5EUQ - chains B and E; structure by X-ray diffraction, 3.20 A resolution.

# Chain B
Protein: Ras-related protein Rab-11A
From: Homo sapiens
UniProtKB: P62491 (RB11A_HUMAN); residue numbers follow UniProt; this construct covers 1-216
Amino-acid sequence (219 residues; numbered -2 to 216; the number before each row is that of its first residue; numbers below 1 keep their minus sign (Gly-2 is residue -2)):
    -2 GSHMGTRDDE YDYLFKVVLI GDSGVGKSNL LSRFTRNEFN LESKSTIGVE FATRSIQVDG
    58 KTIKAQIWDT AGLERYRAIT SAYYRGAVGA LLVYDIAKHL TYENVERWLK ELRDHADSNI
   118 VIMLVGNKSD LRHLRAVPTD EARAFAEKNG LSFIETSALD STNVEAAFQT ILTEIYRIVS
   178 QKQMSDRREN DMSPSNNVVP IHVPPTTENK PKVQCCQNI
Unresolved in the structure: -2 to 6, 41-44, 69-76, 174-216
Differences from the reference sequence: expression tag (-2 to 0); conflict Leu70 (Gln in P62491)
UniProt features mapped onto this chain:
  - motif: Phe36 to Glu47 (Switch 1), Thr67 to Gly86 (Switch 2)
  - binding site (GTP): Ser20, Gly21, Val22, Gly23, Lys24, Ser25, Asn26, Asn37, Leu38, Ser40, Ser42, Thr43, Gly69, Asn124, Lys125, Asp127, Ala155, Leu156
  - binding site (Mg(2+)): Ser25, Thr43, Asp66
  - modified residue: Gly2 (N-acetylglycine), Cys213 (Cysteine methyl ester)
  - lipidation (S-geranylgeranyl cysteine): Cys212, Cys213
  - glycosylation: Arg4 (Microbial infection: N-beta-linked (GlcNAc) arginine)
  - mutagenesis: Lys13 (K13N: Abolishes SH3BP5-mediated guanine nucleotide exchange), Val22 (V22M: Impairs protein folding), Lys24 (K24R: Impairs protein folding and decreases affinity for guanine nucleotides), Ser25 (S25N: Dominant-negative mutant (GDP-bound form). Induces increased number of binucleated cells, indicating defects in cytokinesis. Inhibits the transport of NPC1L1 to the plama membrane ...), Phe36 (F36A: Nearly abolishes SH3BP5-mediated guanine nucleotide exchange), Leu38 (L38A: Decreases SH3BP5-mediated guanine nucleotide exchange; L38P: Nearly abolishes SH3BP5-mediated guanine nucleotide exchange), Ser40 (S40F: Nearly abolishes SH3BP5-mediated guanine nucleotide exchange), Lys41 (K41A: Mildly decreases SH3BP5-mediated guanine nucleotide exchange; K41P: Abolishes SH3BP5-mediated guanine nucleotide exchange), Ile44 (I44A: Abolishes SH3BP5-mediated guanine nucleotide exchange), Arg82 (R82C: Decreases SH3BP5-mediated guanine nucleotide exchange), Ser154 (S154L: Impairs protein folding)
Ligand contacts: GDP (guanosine-5'-diphosphate): Asp19, Ser20, Gly21, Val22, Gly23, Lys24, Ser25, Asn26, Phe36, Asn37, Leu38, Glu39, Ser40, Asn124, Lys125, Ser126, Asp127, Leu128, Ser154, Ala155, Leu156

# Chain E
Protein: Phosphatidylinositol 4-kinase beta
From: Homo sapiens
Notes: EC 2.7.1.67
UniProtKB: chimeric construct of Q9UBF8, O02810: residues 121-287 from Q9UBF8 (PI4KB_HUMAN) positions 121-248 (offset varies); residues 288-507 from O02810 positions 288-407 (offset varies); residues 508-784 from Q9UBF8 (PI4KB_HUMAN) positions 523-799 (UniProt number = residue number + 15)
Amino-acid sequence (529 residues; numbered 117 to 784; 139 numbers in that range are skipped by the numbering (no residue carries them; nothing is unmodelled there); the number before each row is that of its first residue):
   117 GSHMQNNSAK QSWLLRLFES KLFDISMAIS YLYNSKEPGV QAYIGNRLFC FRNEDVDFYL
   177 PQLLNMYIHM DEDVGDAIKP YIVHRCRQSI NFSLQCALLL GAYSSDMHIS TQRHSRGTKL
   237 RKLILS
   282 DELKPANLKR TAANPKVENE DEPVRLAPER EFIKSLMAIG KRLATLPTKE QKTQRLISEL
   342 SLLNHKLPAR VWLPTAGFDH HVVRVPHTQA VVLNSKDKAP YLIYVEVLEC ENFDTTSVPA
   402 RIP
   505 ENRRDPEDPS AVALKEPWQE KVRRIREGSP YGHLPNWRLL SVIVKCGDDL RQELLAFQVL
   565 KQLQSIWEQE RVPLWIKPYK ILVISADSGM IEPVVNAVSI HQVKKQSQLS LLDYFLQEHG
   625 SYTTEAFLSA QRNFVQSCAG YCLVCYLLQV KDRHNGNILL DAEGHIIHID FGFILSSSPR
   685 NLGFETSAFK LTTEFVDVMG GLDGDMFNYY KMLMLQGLIA ARKHMDKVVQ IVEIMQQGSQ
   745 LPCFHGSSTI RNLKERFHMS MTEEQLQLLV EQMVDGSMRS
Unresolved in the structure: 117-127, 222-231, 282-305, 505-512, 684-693, 783-784
Differences from the reference sequence: expression tag (117-120); engineered mutation Ala294 (Ser in O02810)
UniProt features mapped onto this chain:
  - region: Val526 to Gly532 (G-loop), Gln653 to Asn661 (Catalytic loop), His672 to Thr696 (Activation loop)
Ligand contacts: 5S8 (N-[5-[3-[[(4-hydroxyphenyl)amino]-bis(oxidanyl)-$l4-sulfanyl]-4-methoxy-phenyl]-4-methyl-1,3-thiazol-2-yl]cyclopentanecarboxamide): Leu374, Pro381, Ile547, Lys549, Glu557, Tyr583, Ile595, Pro597, Val598, Ala601, Val602, Ser603, Gly660, Asn661, Leu663, Ile673, Asp674
Reported in the primary citation:
  - binding site for 5S8: Lys549, Gly660

# How chain B and chain E interact
Residue-residue contacts (21; chain B residue first):
  Glu35(B) - Ser128(E)  hydrogen bond (side chain-backbone)
  Phe36(B) - Ser128(E)  hydrogen bond (backbone-side chain)
  Asn37(B) - Ser128(E)
  Leu38(B) - Leu131(E)  hydrophobic
  Leu38(B) - Phe134(E)  hydrophobic
  Leu38(B) - Gly155(E)
  Leu38(B) - Val156(E)  hydrophobic
  Glu39(B) - Glu153(E)
  Ser40(B) - Glu153(E)  hydrogen bond (backbone-side chain)
  Asp127(B) - Asn162(E)
  Leu128(B) - Ala158(E)
  Leu128(B) - Asn162(E)
  Arg129(B) - Asn162(E)
  His130(B) - Asn162(E)  hydrogen bond (backbone-side chain)
  His130(B) - Phe165(E)
  Leu131(B) - Ala158(E)
  Leu131(B) - Gly161(E)
  Leu131(B) - Asn162(E)
  Leu156(B) - Leu131(E)  hydrophobic
  Leu156(B) - Glu135(E)
  Leu156(B) - Tyr159(E)  hydrophobic
Also at the interface, not in a pair above, chain E (14 interface residues in all): Leu130, Cys166

# Overview
12 residues of chain B and 14 residues of chain E are in contact, with 4 hydrogen bonds. Polar contacts
include Glu35(B)-Ser128(E), Phe36(B)-Ser128(E) and Ser40(B)-Glu153(E). Chain B binds GDP. Bound to chain E:
compound 5S8. The paper reports a binding site for 5S8 at Lys549(E) and Gly660(E).
Chain B is Ras-related protein Rab-11A and chain E is Phosphatidylinositol 4-kinase beta, both from Homo
sapiens; the structure, Crystal structure of an engineered construct of phosphatidylinositol 4 kinase III beta
with a potent and ..., was determined by X-ray diffraction.
